PDB entry 5UBC | X-ray diffraction, 2.86 A resolution | chain A

[Chain A]
Molecule: Protein TOC75-3, chloroplastic
Organism: Arabidopsis thaliana
Reference sequence: Q9STE8 (TC753_ARATH); residues 141-449 here = UniProt positions 141-449
Chain sequence (314 residues; numbered 136 to 449; the number before each row is that of its first residue):
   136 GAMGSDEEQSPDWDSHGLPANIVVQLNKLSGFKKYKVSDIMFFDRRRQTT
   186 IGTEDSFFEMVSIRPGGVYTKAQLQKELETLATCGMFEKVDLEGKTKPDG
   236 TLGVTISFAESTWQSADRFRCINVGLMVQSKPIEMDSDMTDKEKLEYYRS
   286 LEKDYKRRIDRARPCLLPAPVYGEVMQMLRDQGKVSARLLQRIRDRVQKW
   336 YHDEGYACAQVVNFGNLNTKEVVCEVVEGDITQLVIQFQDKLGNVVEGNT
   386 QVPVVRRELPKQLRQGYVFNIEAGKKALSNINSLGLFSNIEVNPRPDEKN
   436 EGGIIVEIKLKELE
Unresolved in the structure: 136-149
Modified residues: Mse-138 (selenomethionine); Mse-176, Mse-195, Mse-221, Mse-262, Mse-270, Mse-274, Mse-311, Mse-313 (selenomethionine; parent Met)
Sequence notes: expression tag (136-140)

[Summary]
Chain A is Protein TOC75-3, chloroplastic (Arabidopsis thaliana); the structure, The structure of the
Arabidopsis thaliana Toc75 POTRA domains, was determined by X-ray diffraction together with 5UAY from the same
study.
